5IV7 - chains S and Z of the 96 polymer chains in the assembly; structure by electron microscopy, 6.77 A resolution (low resolution: residue-level contacts below are approximate; hydrogen-bond / salt-bridge calls are withheld).

# Chain S
Molecule: Baseplate wedge protein gp7
Source organism: Enterobacteria phage T4
UniProt: P19061 (BP07_BPT4); residues 1-1032 here = UniProt positions 1-1032
Chain sequence (1032 residues; row label = number of the first residue in the row):
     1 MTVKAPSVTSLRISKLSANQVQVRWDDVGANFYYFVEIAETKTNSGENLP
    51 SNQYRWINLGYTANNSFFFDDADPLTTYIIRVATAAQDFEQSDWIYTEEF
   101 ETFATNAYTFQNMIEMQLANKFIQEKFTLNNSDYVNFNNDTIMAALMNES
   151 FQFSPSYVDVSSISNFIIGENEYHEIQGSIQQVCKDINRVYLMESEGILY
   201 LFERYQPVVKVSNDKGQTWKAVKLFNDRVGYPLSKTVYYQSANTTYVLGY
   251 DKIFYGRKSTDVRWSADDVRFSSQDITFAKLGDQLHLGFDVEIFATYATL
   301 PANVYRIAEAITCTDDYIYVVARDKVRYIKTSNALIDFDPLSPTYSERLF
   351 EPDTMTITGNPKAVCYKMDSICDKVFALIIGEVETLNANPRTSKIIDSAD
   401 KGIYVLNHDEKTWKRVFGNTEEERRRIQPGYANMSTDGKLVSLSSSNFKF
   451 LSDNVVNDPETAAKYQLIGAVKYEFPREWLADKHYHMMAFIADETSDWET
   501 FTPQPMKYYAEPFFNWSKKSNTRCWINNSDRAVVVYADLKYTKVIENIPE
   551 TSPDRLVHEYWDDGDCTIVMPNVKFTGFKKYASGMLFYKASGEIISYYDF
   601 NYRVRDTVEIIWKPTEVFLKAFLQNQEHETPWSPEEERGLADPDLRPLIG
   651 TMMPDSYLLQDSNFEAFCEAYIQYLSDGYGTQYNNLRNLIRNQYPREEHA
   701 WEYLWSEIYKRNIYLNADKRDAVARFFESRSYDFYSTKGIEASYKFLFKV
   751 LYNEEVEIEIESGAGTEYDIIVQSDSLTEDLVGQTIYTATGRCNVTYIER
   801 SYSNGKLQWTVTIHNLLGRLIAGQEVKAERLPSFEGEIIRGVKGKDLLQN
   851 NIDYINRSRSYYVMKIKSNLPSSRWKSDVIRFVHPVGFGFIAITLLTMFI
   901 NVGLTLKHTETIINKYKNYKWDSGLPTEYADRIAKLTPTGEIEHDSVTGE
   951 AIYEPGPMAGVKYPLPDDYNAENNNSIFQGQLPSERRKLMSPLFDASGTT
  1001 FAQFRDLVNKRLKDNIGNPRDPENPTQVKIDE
Unresolved in the structure: 1, 259-284, 1032

# Chain Z
Molecule: Baseplate wedge protein gp10
Source organism: Enterobacteria phage T4
UniProt: P10928 (BP10_BPT4); residues 1-602 here = UniProt positions 1-602
Chain sequence (602 residues; numbered 1 to 602; the number before each row is that of its first residue):
     1 MKQNINIGNVVDDGTGDYLRKGGIKINENFDELYYELGDGDVPYSAGAWK
    51 TYNASSGQTLTAEWGKSYAINTSSGRVTINLPKGTVNDYNKVIRARDVFA
   101 TWNVNPVTLVAASGDTIKGSAVPVEINVRFSDLELVYCAPGRWEYVKNKQ
   151 IDKITSSDISNVARKEFLVEVQGQTDFLDVFRGTSYNVNNIRVKHRGNEL
   201 YYGDVFSENSDFGSPGENEGELVPLDGFNIRLRQPCNIGDTVQIETFMDG
   251 VSQWRSSYTRRQIRLLDSKLTSKTSLEGSIYVTDLSTMKSIPFSAFGLIP
   301 GEPINPNSLEVRFNGILQELAGTVGMPLFHCVGADSDDEVECSVLGGTWE
   351 QSHTDYSVETDENGIPEILHFDSVFEHGDIINITWFNNDLGTLLTKDEII
   401 DETDNLYVSQGPGVDISGDVNLTDFDKIGWPNVEAVQSYQRAFNAVSNIF
   451 DTIYPIGTIYENAVNPNNPVTYMGFGSWKLFGQGKVLVGWNEDISDPNFA
   501 LNNNDLDSGGNPSHTAGGTGGSTSVTLENANLPATETDEEVLIVDENGSV
   551 IVGGCQYDPDESGPIYTKYREAKASTNSTHTPPTSITNIQPYITVYRWIR
   601 IA
Cystine bridges: C331-C342

# Interface between chain S and chain Z
Contacting residue pairs (52; chain S residue first):
  C184(S) - C555(Z)  disulfide
  Q206(S) - G554(Z)
  Q206(S) - Y557(Z)
  V208(S) - Y557(Z)
  V208(S) - I565(Z)
  W219(S) - E561(Z)
  K220(S) - E561(Z)
  A221(S) - E561(Z)
  A221(S) - P564(Z)
  V222(S) - P564(Z)
  K223(S) - P564(Z)
  K223(S) - I565(Z)
  N918(S) - Y18(Z)
  Y919(S) - Y18(Z)
  Y919(S) - L19(Z)
  K920(S) - G16(Z)
  K920(S) - D17(Z)
  K920(S) - Y18(Z)
  W921(S) - I5(Z)
  W921(S) - I7(Z)
  W921(S) - Y18(Z)
  W921(S) - L19(Z)
  W921(S) - G22(Z)
  D922(S) - I7(Z)
  D922(S) - G8(Z)
  D922(S) - N9(Z)
  D922(S) - V10(Z)
  D922(S) - D12(Z)
  D922(S) - D13(Z)
  D922(S) - T15(Z)
  D922(S) - G16(Z)
  S923(S) - V11(Z)
  S923(S) - D12(Z)
  G924(S) - V11(Z)
  N973(S) - V10(Z)
  N973(S) - V11(Z)
  S976(S) - V10(Z)
  I977(S) - V10(Z)
  I977(S) - V11(Z)
  I977(S) - D12(Z)
  I977(S) - D13(Z)
  Q981(S) - D12(Z)
  S984(S) - D12(Z)
  E985(S) - D12(Z)
  R986(S) - D12(Z)
  T999(S) - L19(Z)
  T1000(S) - L19(Z)
  F1001(S) - L19(Z)
  A1002(S) - L19(Z)
  A1002(S) - R20(Z)
  Q1003(S) - Y18(Z)
  Q1003(S) - R20(Z)
Other interface residues (no listed pair), chain S (29 interface residues in all): N974, G980
Other interface residues (no listed pair), chain Z (23 interface residues in all): G14, K21
Disulfides between the chains: C184(S)-C555(Z)

# Summary
The interface between chain S and chain Z involves 29 residues on one side and 23 on the other; the contacts
include 1 disulfide bond.
Here chain S is Baseplate wedge protein gp7 and chain Z is Baseplate wedge protein gp10, both from
Enterobacteria phage T4. Entry 5IV7 (Cryo-electron microscopy structure of the star-shaped, hubless
post-attachment T4 baseplate) was determined by electron microscopy (same publication as 5IV5 and 5IW9).
